PDB entry 6OGD | electron microscopy, 4.40 A resolution (low resolution: residue-level contacts below are approximate; hydrogen-bond / salt-bridge calls are withheld) | chains A and C of the 15 polymer chains in the assembly

[Chain A]
Protein: Toxin subunit YenA1
Source organism: Yersinia entomophaga
Reference sequence: B6A877 (YENA1_YERET); residues 1-1164 here = UniProt positions 1-1164
Amino-acid sequence (1164 residues; row label = number of the first residue in the row):
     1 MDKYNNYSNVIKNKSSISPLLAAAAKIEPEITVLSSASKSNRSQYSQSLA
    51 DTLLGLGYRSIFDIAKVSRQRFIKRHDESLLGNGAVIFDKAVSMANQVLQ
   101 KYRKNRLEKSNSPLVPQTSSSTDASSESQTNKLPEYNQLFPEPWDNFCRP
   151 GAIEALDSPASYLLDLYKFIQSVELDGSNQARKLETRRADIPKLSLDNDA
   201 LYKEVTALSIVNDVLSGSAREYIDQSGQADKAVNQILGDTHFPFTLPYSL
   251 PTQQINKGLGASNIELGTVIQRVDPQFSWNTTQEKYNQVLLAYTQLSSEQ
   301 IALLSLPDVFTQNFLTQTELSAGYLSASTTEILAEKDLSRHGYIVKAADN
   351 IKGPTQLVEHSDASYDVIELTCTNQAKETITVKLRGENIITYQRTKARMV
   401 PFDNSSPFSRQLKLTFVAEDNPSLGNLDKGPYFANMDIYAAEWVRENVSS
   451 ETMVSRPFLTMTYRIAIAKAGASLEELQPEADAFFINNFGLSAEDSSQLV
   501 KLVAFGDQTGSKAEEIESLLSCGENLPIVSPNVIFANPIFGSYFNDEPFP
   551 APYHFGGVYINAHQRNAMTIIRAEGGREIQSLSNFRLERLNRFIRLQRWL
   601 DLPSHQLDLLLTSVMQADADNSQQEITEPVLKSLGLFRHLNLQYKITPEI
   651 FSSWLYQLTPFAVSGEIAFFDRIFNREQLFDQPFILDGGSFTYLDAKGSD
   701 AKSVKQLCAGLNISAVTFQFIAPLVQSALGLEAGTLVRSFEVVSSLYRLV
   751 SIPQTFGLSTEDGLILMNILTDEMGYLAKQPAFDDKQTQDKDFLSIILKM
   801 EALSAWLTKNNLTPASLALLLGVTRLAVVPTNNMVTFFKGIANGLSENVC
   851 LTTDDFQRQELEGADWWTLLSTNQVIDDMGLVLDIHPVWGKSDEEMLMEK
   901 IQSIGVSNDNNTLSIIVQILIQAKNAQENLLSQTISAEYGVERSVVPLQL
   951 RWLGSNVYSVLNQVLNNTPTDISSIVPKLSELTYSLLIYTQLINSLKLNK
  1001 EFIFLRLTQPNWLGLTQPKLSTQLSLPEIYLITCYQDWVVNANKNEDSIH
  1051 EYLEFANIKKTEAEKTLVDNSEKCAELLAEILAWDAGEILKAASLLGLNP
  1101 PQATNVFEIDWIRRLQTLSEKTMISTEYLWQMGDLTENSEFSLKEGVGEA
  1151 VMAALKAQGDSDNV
Unresolved in the structure: 1-44, 108-155, 305-583, 656-700

[Chain C]
Protein: Chitinase 2
Source organism: Yersinia entomophaga
Notes: EC 3.2.1.14
Reference sequence: B6A879 (CHI2_YERET); residue numbers follow UniProt; this construct covers 1-633
Amino-acid sequence (633 residues; numbered 1 to 633; the number before each row is that of its first residue):
     1 MVNKYTYTSSKAMSDISDVIGEPLAAWDSQVGGRVFNVIFDGKVYTNTYW
    51 VERWQVPGIGSSDGNPHNAWKFVRAATADEINKIGNPTTADVKPTENIPS
   101 PILVEDKYTEETYSRPDVNFKEDGSQGNLSYTATRVCAPMYNHYVGDKTK
   151 PKLSAYITDWCQYDARLDGGGSKEEERGRGFDLATLMQNPATYDRLIFSF
   201 LGICGDIGNKSKKVQEVWDGWNAQAPSLGLPQIGKGHIVPLDPYGDLGTA
   251 RNVGLPPESADTSIESGTFLPYYQQNRAAGLLGGLRELQKKAHAMGHKLD
   301 LAFSIGGWSLSSYFSALAENPDERRVFVASVVDFFVRFPMFSCVDIDWEY
   351 PGGGGDEGNISSDKDGENYVLLIKELRSALDSRFGYSNRKEISIACSGVK
   401 AKLKKSNIDQLVANGLDNIYLMSYDFFGTIWADYIGHHTNLYSPKDPGEQ
   451 ELFDLSAEAAIDYLHNELGIPMEKIHLGYANYGRSAVGGDLTTRQYTKNG
   501 PALGTMENGAPEFFDIVKNYMDAEHSLSMGKNGFVLMTDTNADADFLFSE
   551 AKGHFISLDTPRTVKQKGEYAAKNKLGGVFSWSGDQDCGLLANAAREGLG
   601 YVADSNQETIDMGPLYNPGKEIYLKSISEIKSK
Unresolved in the structure: 1-91, 605-607, 633
UniProt features mapped onto this chain:
  - active site: Glu349 (Proton donor)
  - binding site (chitin): Gln275, Asn276, Gly306 to Ser309, Tyr350, Met422 to Asp425, Trp582
What the authors report for this chain:
  - catalytic residues: Asp345 to Glu349 (by similarity / conservation)

[How chain A and chain C interact]
Residue-residue contacts (8; chain A residue first):
  Tyr45(A) - Pro256(C)
  Leu56(A) - Lys291(C)
  Leu56(A) - Ala294(C)
  Leu56(A) - Met295(C)
  Arg75(A) - Lys290(C)
  Asp77(A) - Glu287(C)
  Ser79(A) - Ser259(C)
  Asp176(A) - His293(C)
Interface residues without a listed pair, chain A (7 interface residues in all): Ser48
Interface residues without a listed pair, chain C (10 interface residues in all): Pro190, Glu258
From the paper, about this interface:
  - interface residues, chain A: Ser46(A)

[In short]
The interface between chain A and chain C involves 7 residues on one side and 10 on the other. Curated
annotation (UniProt) lists active-site residue Glu349(C) and 12 chitin-binding residues on chain C. The paper
reports the catalytic residue Asp345(C); the interface residue Ser46(A).
Chain A is Toxin subunit YenA1 and chain C is Chitinase 2, both from Yersinia entomophaga; the structure,
Cryo-EM structure of YenTcA in its prepore state, was determined by electron microscopy.
